4WYS - chains B and D of the 4 polymer chains in the assembly; structure by X-ray diffraction, 2.10 A resolution.

[Chain B (and D)]
Protein: Acetyl-CoA acetyltransferase
Organism: Escherichia coli
Notes: EC 2.3.1.9; chain D of this document is another copy of the same molecule, construct and numbering; everything in this record applies to it too
Reference sequence: P76461 (ATOB_ECOLI); residue numbers follow UniProt; this construct covers 1-393
Amino-acid sequence (405 residues; row label = number of the first residue in the row; numbers below 1 keep their minus sign (Met-2 is residue -2)):
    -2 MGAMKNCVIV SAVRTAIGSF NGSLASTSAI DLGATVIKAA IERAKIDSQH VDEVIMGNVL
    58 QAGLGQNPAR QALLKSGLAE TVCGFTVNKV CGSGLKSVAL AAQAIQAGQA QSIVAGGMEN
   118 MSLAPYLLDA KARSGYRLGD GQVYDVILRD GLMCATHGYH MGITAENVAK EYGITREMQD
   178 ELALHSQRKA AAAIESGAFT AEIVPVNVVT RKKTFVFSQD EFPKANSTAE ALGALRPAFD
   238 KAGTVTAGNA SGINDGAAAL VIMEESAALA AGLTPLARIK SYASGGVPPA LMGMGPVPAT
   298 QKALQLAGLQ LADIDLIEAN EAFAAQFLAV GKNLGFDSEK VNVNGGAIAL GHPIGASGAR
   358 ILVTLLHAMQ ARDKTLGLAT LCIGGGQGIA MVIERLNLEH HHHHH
Disordered / not traced: 394-402
Differences from the reference sequence: initiating methionine (-2); expression tag (-1 to 0, 394-402)
Swiss-Prot annotation at these positions:
  - active site: Cys88 (Acyl-thioester intermediate), His349 (Proton acceptor), Cys379 (Proton acceptor)
From the paper describing this entry:
  - catalytic residues: Cys379

[Interface between chain B and chain D]
Residue-residue contacts (19):
  Ala129(B) - Gly132(D)
  Ala129(B) - Tyr133(D)  hydrogen bond (backbone-backbone)
  Arg130(B) - Gly132(D)
  Arg130(B) - Tyr133(D)  hydrogen bond (backbone-backbone)
  Arg130(B) - Arg134(D)  hydrogen bond (backbone-backbone)
  Arg130(B) - Leu135(D)
  Ser131(B) - Ser131(D)
  Ser131(B) - Gly132(D)
  Ser131(B) - Arg134(D)  hydrogen bond (backbone-side chain)
  Gly132(B) - Ala129(D)
  Gly132(B) - Arg130(D)
  Gly132(B) - Ser131(D)
  Gly132(B) - Gly132(D)
  Tyr133(B) - Ala129(D)  hydrogen bond (backbone-backbone)
  Tyr133(B) - Arg130(D)  hydrogen bond (backbone-backbone)
  Arg134(B) - Arg130(D)  hydrogen bond (backbone-backbone)
  Arg134(B) - Ser131(D)  hydrogen bond (side chain-backbone)
  Arg134(B) - Arg134(D)
  Leu135(B) - Arg130(D)
Other interface residues (no listed pair), chain B (8 interface residues in all): Leu125
Other interface residues (no listed pair), chain D (8 interface residues in all): Leu125

[Summary]
The chain B/chain D interface involves 8 residues from each chain, with 8 hydrogen bonds. Among the polar
pairs are Ser131(B)-Arg134(D), Ala129(B)-Tyr133(D) and Arg130(B)-Tyr133(D). UniProt lists 3 active-site
residues on chain B. The paper reports the catalytic residue Cys379(B).
Both chains are Acetyl-CoA acetyltransferase (Escherichia coli). Entry 4WYS (Crystal structure of thiolase
from Escherichia coli) was determined by X-ray diffraction together with 4WYR, 4XL2, 4XL3 and 4XL4 from the
same study.
